PDB entry 1HJF | X-ray diffraction, 1.60 A resolution | chain A

# Chain A
Name: Deacetoxycephalosporin C synthase
From: Streptomyces clavuligerus
Reference sequence: P18548 (CEFE_STRCL); residues 1-311 here = UniProt positions 1-311
Chain sequence (311 residues; row label = number of the first residue in the row):
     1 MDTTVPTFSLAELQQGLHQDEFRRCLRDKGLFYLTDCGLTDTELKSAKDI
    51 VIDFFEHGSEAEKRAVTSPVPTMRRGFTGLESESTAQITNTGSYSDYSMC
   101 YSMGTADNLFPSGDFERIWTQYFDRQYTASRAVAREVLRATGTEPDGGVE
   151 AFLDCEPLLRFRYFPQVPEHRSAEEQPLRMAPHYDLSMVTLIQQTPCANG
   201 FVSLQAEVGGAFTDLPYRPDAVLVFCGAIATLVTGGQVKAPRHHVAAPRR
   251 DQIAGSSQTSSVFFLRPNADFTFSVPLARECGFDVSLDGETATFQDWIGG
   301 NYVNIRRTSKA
Unresolved in the structure: 83-90, 166-177, 197-200, 249-256, 311
Construct notes: engineered mutation Q258 (Arg in P18548)
Bound ions: Fe2+: H183, D185, H243 (together with 2-oxo-4-methylpentanoic acid)
Small-molecule neighbours: 2-oxo-4-methylpentanoic acid (COI): R162, M180, H183, D185, I192, L204, H243, V245, V262, F264, I305

# Summary
Ligands of chain A: 2-oxo-4-methylpentanoic acid. H183, D185 and H243 form the Fe2+ site.
Chain A is Deacetoxycephalosporin C synthase (Streptomyces clavuligerus); the structure, Alteration of the
co-substrate selectivity of deacetoxycephalosporin C synthase: The role of arginine-258, was determined by
X-ray diffraction together with 1HJG from the same study.
